Entry 6XCO (X-ray diffraction, 2.90 A resolution); this record covers chains D and E of the 4 polymer chains in the assembly.

== Chain D ==
Molecule: T-CELL-RECEPTOR, A1.9-alpha chain
Organism: Homo sapiens
Sequence (205 residues; numbered 0 to 220; 16 numbers in that range are skipped by the numbering (no residue carries them; nothing is unmodelled there); the number before each row is that of its first residue; numbering starts at 0):
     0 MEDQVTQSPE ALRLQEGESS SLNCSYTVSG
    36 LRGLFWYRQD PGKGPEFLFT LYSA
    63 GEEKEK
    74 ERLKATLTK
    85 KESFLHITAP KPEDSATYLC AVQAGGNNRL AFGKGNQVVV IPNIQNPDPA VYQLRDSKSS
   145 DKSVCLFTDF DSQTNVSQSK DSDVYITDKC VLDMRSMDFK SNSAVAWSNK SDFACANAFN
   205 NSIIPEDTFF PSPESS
Disordered / not traced: 0-2, 164-165, 208-220
Disulfide bonds: Cys23-Cys104, Cys149-Cys199

== Chain E ==
Molecule: T-CELL-RECEPTOR, A1.9-beta chain
Organism: Homo sapiens
Sequence (240 residues; each row starts with the number of its first residue; note: 13 numbers in that range are skipped by the numbering (no residue carries them; nothing is unmodelled there)):
     2 MGVTQTPRYL IKTRGQQVTL SCSPISGH
    37 RSVSWYQQTP GQGLQFLFEY FS
    63 ETQRNKGNFP
    74 GRFSGRQF
    83 SNSRSEMNVS TLELGDSALY LCASSLERDG YTFGSGTRLT VVEDLNKVFP PEVAVFEPSE
   143 AEISHTQKAT LVCLATGFFP DHVELSWWVN GKEVHSGVCT DPQPLKEQPA LNDSRYALSS
   203 RLRVSATFWQ NPRNHFRCQV QFYGLSENDE WTQDRAKPVT QIVSAEAWGR AD
Disordered / not traced: 2, 254
Disulfide bonds: Cys23-Cys104, Cys155-Cys220

== Chain D / chain E interface ==
Cross-chain cystine bridges: Cys174(D)-Cys181(E)
Residue-residue contacts (90; chain D residue first):
  Arg37(D) - Arg110(E)
  Tyr42(D) - Tyr113(E)  hydrogen bond (side chain-backbone)
  Tyr42(D) - Phe115(E)  hydrophobic
  Gln44(D) - Gln44(E)  hydrogen bond
  Gly47(D) - Ser117(E)
  Gly49(D) - Gly116(E)
  Pro50(D) - Leu103(E)
  Pro50(D) - Phe115(E)
  Leu103(D) - Leu50(E)  hydrophobic
  Gln107(D) - Tyr113(E)  hydrogen bond
  Gly110(D) - Asn67(E)
  Asn111(D) - Asn67(E)
  Asn111(D) - Lys68(E)  hydrogen bond (side chain-backbone)
  Asn112(D) - Arg66(E)
  Asn112(D) - Asn67(E)  hydrogen bond (backbone-side chain)
  Asn112(D) - Arg110(E)
  Asn112(D) - Tyr113(E)  hydrogen bond (backbone-side chain)
  Arg113(D) - Tyr42(E)
  Arg113(D) - Phe52(E)
  Arg113(D) - Lys68(E)
  Leu114(D) - Tyr42(E)  hydrogen bond (backbone-side chain)
  Phe116(D) - Tyr42(E)  hydrophobic
  Phe116(D) - Leu50(E)  hydrophobic
  Phe116(D) - Phe115(E)  hydrophobic
  Asp132(D) - His147(E)  salt bridge
  Tyr136(D) - Ser141(E)
  Tyr136(D) - Glu144(E)
  Tyr136(D) - His147(E)
  Tyr136(D) - Thr148(E)
  Gln137(D) - Ser141(E)
  Leu138(D) - Phe138(E)
  Leu138(D) - Glu139(E)
  Leu138(D) - Thr152(E)
  Leu138(D) - Val154(E)  hydrophobic
  Arg139(D) - Phe138(E)
  Arg139(D) - Glu139(E)  salt bridge
  Arg139(D) - Pro140(E)  hydrogen bond (side chain-backbone)
  Arg139(D) - Arg252(E)
  Ser141(D) - Val137(E)  hydrogen bond (side chain-backbone)
  Ser141(D) - Phe138(E)
  Ser144(D) - Ala136(E)
  Ser144(D) - Phe138(E)
  Lys146(D) - Phe138(E)
  Lys146(D) - Leu156(E)
  Lys146(D) - Thr158(E)  hydrogen bond
  Val148(D) - Phe138(E)  hydrophobic
  Val148(D) - Leu156(E)  hydrophobic
  Leu150(D) - Glu144(E)
  Leu150(D) - Thr152(E)
  Asp153(D) - Thr148(E)
  Asp153(D) - Arg205(E)  salt bridge
  Gln162(D) - Leu187(E)
  Tyr169(D) - Leu187(E)  hydrophobic
  Tyr169(D) - Glu189(E)
  Ile170(D) - Leu187(E)
  Thr171(D) - Asp183(E)
  Thr171(D) - Ser201(E)
  Thr171(D) - Arg203(E)  hydrogen bond
  Asp172(D) - Asp183(E)
  Lys173(D) - Pro184(E)
  Cys174(D) - Cys181(E)  disulfide
  Cys174(D) - Thr182(E)
  Cys174(D) - Asp183(E)
  Cys174(D) - Arg203(E)
  Val175(D) - Cys181(E)
  Val175(D) - Thr182(E)  hydrogen bond (backbone-backbone)
  Val175(D) - Pro184(E)  hydrophobic
  Leu176(D) - Val180(E)
  Leu176(D) - Cys181(E)  hydrophobic
  Asp177(D) - His177(E)  salt bridge
  Asp177(D) - Val180(E)  hydrogen bond (backbone-backbone)
  Arg179(D) - His177(E)
  Ser180(D) - His177(E)
  Ser180(D) - Ser178(E)
  Ser180(D) - Gly179(E)  hydrogen bond (side chain-backbone)
  Met181(D) - Ser178(E)  hydrogen bond (backbone-side chain)
  Asp182(D) - Ser178(E)  hydrogen bond (backbone-side chain)
  Asp182(D) - Gly179(E)  hydrogen bond (backbone-backbone)
  Phe183(D) - Lys150(E)
  Phe183(D) - Gly179(E)
  Phe183(D) - Arg205(E)
  Phe183(D) - Val206(E)
  Phe183(D) - Ser207(E)
  Ser185(D) - Arg205(E)
  Ser187(D) - Arg203(E)  hydrogen bond (backbone-side chain)
  Val189(D) - Ser201(E)
  Val189(D) - Arg203(E)
  Trp191(D) - Leu156(E)  hydrophobic
  Trp191(D) - Leu187(E)  hydrophobic
  Trp191(D) - Ala199(E)  hydrophobic
Also at the interface, not in a pair above, chain D (51 interface residues in all): Lys48, Tyr57, Lys118, Asp140, Ser143, Thr152, Ala188
Also at the interface, not in a pair above, chain E (51 interface residues in all): Gln48, Leu101, Glu109, Asp111, Val135, Ala143, Leu153

== Overview ==
Chain D and chain E each contribute 51 residues to their interface; the contacts include 1 disulfide bond, 18
hydrogen bonds and 4 salt bridges. Polar pairs include Asp132(D)-His147(E), Arg139(D)-Glu139(E) and
Asp153(D)-Arg205(E).
Here chain D is T-CELL-RECEPTOR, A1.9-alpha chain and chain E is T-CELL-RECEPTOR, A1.9-beta chain, both from
Homo sapiens. Entry 6XCO (Immune receptor complex) was determined by X-ray diffraction together with 6XC9 and
6XCP from the same study.
